Entry 7XQ5 (X-ray diffraction, 2.25 A resolution); this record covers chains B and D of the 4 polymer chains in the assembly.

Chain B:
Protein: Protein INO2
Organism: Saccharomyces cerevisiae
Reference sequence: P26798 (INO2_YEAST); residues 2-74 here correspond to UniProt positions 231-303 (UniProt number = residue number + 229)
Sequence (73 residues; each row starts with the number of its first residue):
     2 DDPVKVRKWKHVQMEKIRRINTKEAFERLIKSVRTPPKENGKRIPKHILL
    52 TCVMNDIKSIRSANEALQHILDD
What the authors report for this chain:
  - binding site for the 15-nt DNA strand (chain D): Lys9, His12, Glu16, Arg20, Arg44, Lys47, His48
  - binding site for the 15-nt DNA strand: Arg8, His12, Glu16, Arg19
  - mutagenesis - H12A/E16A/R20A/R44A: abolished binding to the 15-nt DNA strand (chain D)
  - mutagenesis - K47A: unchanged binding to Protein INO4
  - mutagenesis - R35A/K47A, R35A/K47A/N65A/Q69A, K47A/N65A, K47A/Q69A: abolished binding to Protein INO4

Chain D:
Molecule: 15-nt DNA strand
Sequence (15 nucleotides; numbered 1 to 15; the number before each row is that of its first residue):
     1 GATTTTCACATGCAG

How chain B and chain D interact:
Contacting residue pairs - 18 pairs, chain B then chain D:
  Lys9(B) with DT11(D), phosphate contact
  His12(B) with DT11(D), base contact; DG12(D), hydrogen bond to the base; DC13(D), base contact
  Val13(B) with DA10(D), phosphate contact; DT11(D), phosphate contact
  Glu16(B) with DT11(D), base contact
  Lys17(B) with DC9(D), salt bridge to the phosphate
  Arg20(B) with DA8(D), sugar contact; DC9(D), salt bridge to the phosphate; DA10(D), salt bridge to the phosphate
  Lys24(B) with DA8(D), phosphate contact
  Arg44(B) with DT6(D), sugar contact; DC7(D), sugar contact
  Pro46(B) with DT6(D), phosphate contact; DC7(D), phosphate contact
  Lys47(B) with DC7(D), hydrogen bond to the phosphate
  His48(B) with DT6(D), salt bridge to the phosphate
Also at the interface, not in a pair above, chain B (12 interface residues in all): Ile45
Also at the interface, not in a pair above, chain D (9 interface residues in all): DT5

In short:
12 residues of chain B and 9 residues of chain D are in contact, with 2 hydrogen bonds and 4 salt bridges.
Polar pairs include His12(B)-DG12(D), Lys47(B)-DC7(D) and Lys17(B)-DC9(D). The paper reports a binding site
for the 15-nt DNA strand (chain D) at Lys9(B), His12(B) and Glu16(B) among others; R35A/K47A,
R35A/K47A/N65A/Q69A and K47A/N65A of chain B, among others, abolish binding to Protein INO4; 6 substitutions
were tested in all.
Here chain B is Protein INO2 (Saccharomyces cerevisiae) and chain D is a 15-nt DNA strand. Entry 7XQ5 (Crystal
structure of ScIno2p-ScIno4p bound promoter DNA) was determined by X-ray diffraction.
